6SZQ - chain A; structure by X-ray diffraction, 2.41 A resolution.

# Chain A
Protein: N(G), N(G)-dimethylarginine dimethylaminohydrolase 1
Organism: Homo sapiens
Notes: EC 3.5.3.18
Reference sequence: O94760 (DDAH1_HUMAN); residue numbers follow UniProt; this construct covers 1-285
Sequence (297 residues; each row starts with the number of its first residue; numbers below 1 keep their minus sign (Met-11 is residue -11)):
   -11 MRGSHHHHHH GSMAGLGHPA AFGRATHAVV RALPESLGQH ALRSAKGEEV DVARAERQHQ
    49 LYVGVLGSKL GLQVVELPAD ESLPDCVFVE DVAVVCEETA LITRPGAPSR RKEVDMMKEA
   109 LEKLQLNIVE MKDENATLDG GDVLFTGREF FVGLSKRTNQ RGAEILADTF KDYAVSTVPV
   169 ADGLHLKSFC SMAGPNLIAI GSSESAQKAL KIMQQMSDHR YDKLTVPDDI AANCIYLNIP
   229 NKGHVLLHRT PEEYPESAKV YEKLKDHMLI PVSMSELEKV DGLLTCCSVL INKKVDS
Disordered / not traced: -11 to 7, 284-285
Construct notes: initiating methionine (-11); expression tag (-10 to 0)
Curated features (UniProtKB/Swiss-Prot):
  - active site: His173 (Proton donor), Cys274 (Nucleophile)
  - binding site (substrate): Leu30, Asp73, Glu78, Asp79, Arg98, Arg145, Val268
  - binding site (Zn(2+)): Cys274
  - modified residue: Ala2 (N-acetylalanine), Cys222 (S-nitrosocysteine), Cys274 (S-nitrosocysteine)
  - mutagenesis: Leu30 (L30A: Reduces enzyme activity and affinity for asymmetric dimethylarginine about 12-fold), Glu78 (E78A: Reduces enzyme activity about 1000-fold, and affinity for asymmetric dimethylarginine about 100-fold), Leu271 (L271G: Reduces enzyme activity about 10-fold, and affinity for asymmetric dimethylarginine about 7-fold)

# Overview
From UniProt: active-site residues His173 and Cys274, 7 substrate-binding residues, Zn2+-binding residue
Cys274 and 3 mutagenesis sites.
Chain A is N(G), N(G)-dimethylarginine dimethylaminohydrolase 1 (Homo sapiens); the structure, Crystal
structure of human DDAH-1, was determined by X-ray diffraction together with 6SZP from the same study.
